Entry 2AOH (X-ray diffraction, 1.42 A resolution); this record covers chains A and B of the 3 polymer chains in the assembly.

Chain A:
Name: Pol polyprotein
Source organism: Human immunodeficiency virus type 1 (BH5 ISOLATE)
Notes: EC 3.4.23.16; fragment: protease (retropepsin)
Reference sequence: P04587 (POL_HV1B5); residues 1-99 here correspond to UniProt positions 69-167 (UniProt number = residue number + 68)
Amino-acid sequence (99 residues; numbered 1 to 99; the number before each row is that of its first residue):
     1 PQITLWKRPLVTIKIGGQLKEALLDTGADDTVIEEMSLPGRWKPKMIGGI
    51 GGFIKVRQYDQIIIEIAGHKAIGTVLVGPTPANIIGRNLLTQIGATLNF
Construct notes: engineered mutation K7 (Gln75 in P04587), I33 (Leu101 in P04587), I63 (Leu131 in P04587), A67 (Cys135 in P04587), A82 (Val150 in P04587), A95 (Cys163 in P04587)
Bound ions: Na+ near D60 (its only coordinating residue here)
Reported in the primary citation:
  - binding site for Peptide inhibitor: G27, D29, D30, M46, I50
  - conformationally variable residues (loop rearrangement): G48 to G52, A82

Chain B:
Name: Pol polyprotein
Source organism: Human immunodeficiency virus type 1 (BH5 ISOLATE)
Notes: EC 3.4.23.16; fragment: protease (retropepsin)
Reference sequence: P04587 (POL_HV1B5); residues 101-199 here correspond to UniProt positions 69-167 (UniProt number = residue number - 32)
Amino-acid sequence (99 residues; numbered 101 to 199; the number before each row is that of its first residue):
   101 PQITLWKRPLVTIKIGGQLKEALLDTGADDTVIEEMSLPGRWKPKMIGGI
   151 GGFIKVRQYDQIIIEIAGHKAIGTVLVGPTPANIIGRNLLTQIGATLNF
Construct notes: engineered mutation K107 (Gln75 in P04587), I133 (Leu101 in P04587), I163 (Leu131 in P04587), A167 (Cys135 in P04587), A182 (Val150 in P04587), A195 (Cys163 in P04587)

Chain A / chain B interface:
Pairs across the interface (99; chain A residue first):
  P1(A) with L197(B); N198(B); F199(B), hydrogen bond (backbone-backbone)
  Q2(A) with T196(B); L197(B); N198(B), hydrogen bond
  I3(A) with T196(B); L197(B), hydrogen bond (backbone-backbone); F199(B), hydrophobic
  L5(A) with T126(B); R187(B), hydrogen bond (backbone-side chain); T191(B); A195(B)
  W6(A) with R187(B), hydrogen bond (backbone-side chain); T191(B)
  K7(A) with R187(B)
  R8(A) with D129(B), salt bridge; R187(B)
  P9(A) with T126(B); R187(B)
  L23(A) with G127(B)
  L24(A) with T126(B), hydrogen bond (backbone-side chain); L197(B), hydrophobic; F199(B), hydrophobic
  D25(A) with D125(B); T126(B); G127(B), hydrogen bond (side chain-backbone)
  T26(A) with L105(B); P109(B); L124(B), hydrogen bond (side chain-backbone); D125(B); T126(B), hydrogen bond (side chain-backbone); L197(B)
  G27(A) with L123(B); L124(B); D125(B), hydrogen bond (backbone-side chain)
  D29(A) with R108(B), salt bridge
  G49(A) with I150(B); P181(B)
  I50(A) with I147(B), hydrophobic; G149(B); I150(B); G151(B); G152(B); I154(B); T180(B); P181(B)
  G51(A) with I150(B); G151(B); G152(B); I154(B)
  G52(A) with I150(B); G151(B)
  I54(A) with I150(B); G151(B)
  H69(A) with F199(B)
  T80(A) with I150(B)
  P81(A) with G149(B); I150(B)
  I84(A) with I150(B), hydrophobic
  R87(A) with L105(B), hydrogen bond (side chain-backbone); W106(B), hydrogen bond (side chain-backbone); K107(B); R108(B); P109(B)
  L90(A) with L105(B), hydrophobic
  T91(A) with L105(B); W106(B)
  Q92(A) with W106(B)
  I93(A) with F199(B)
  G94(A) with N198(B); F199(B)
  A95(A) with L105(B); N198(B); F199(B), hydrophobic
  T96(A) with Q102(B), hydrogen bond; I103(B); T196(B); L197(B); N198(B), hydrogen bond (backbone-backbone)
  L97(A) with P101(B); Q102(B); I103(B), hydrogen bond (backbone-backbone); L124(B), hydrophobic; T126(B); T196(B)
  N98(A) with P101(B); Q102(B); G194(B); A195(B); T196(B), hydrogen bond (backbone-backbone); N198(B)
  F99(A) with P101(B), hydrogen bond (backbone-backbone); I103(B), hydrophobic; L124(B), hydrophobic; A167(B), hydrophobic; H169(B); I193(B); A195(B), hydrophobic
Also at the interface, not in a pair above, chain A (40 interface residues in all): T4, V32, I47, G48, F53, A67
Also at the interface, not in a pair above, chain B (39 interface residues in all): T104, V132, G148, F153, I184, L190

In short:
40 residues of chain A and 39 residues of chain B are in contact; the contacts include 17 hydrogen bonds and 2
salt bridges. Polar pairs include R8(A)-D129(B), D29(A)-R108(B) and Q2(A)-N198(B). From the paper: a binding
site for Peptide inhibitor at G27(A), D29(A) and D30(A) among others; conformational variability at G48(A) and
A82(A).
Both chains are Pol polyprotein (Human immunodeficiency virus type 1 (BH5 ISOLATE)). Entry 2AOH (Crystal
structure analysis of HIV-1 Protease mutant V82A with a substrate analog P6-PR) was determined by X-ray
diffraction, deposited together with 2AOF, 2AOI and 2AOJ.
